6X3L - chain A; structure by X-ray diffraction, 2.70 A resolution.

[Chain A]
Molecule: Sortilin
From: Homo sapiens
Reference sequence: Q99523 (SORT_HUMAN); residues -32 to 723 here correspond to UniProt positions 1-756 (UniProt number = residue number + 33)
Chain sequence (762 residues; row label = number of the first residue in the row; numbers below 1 keep their minus sign (Met-32 is residue -32)):
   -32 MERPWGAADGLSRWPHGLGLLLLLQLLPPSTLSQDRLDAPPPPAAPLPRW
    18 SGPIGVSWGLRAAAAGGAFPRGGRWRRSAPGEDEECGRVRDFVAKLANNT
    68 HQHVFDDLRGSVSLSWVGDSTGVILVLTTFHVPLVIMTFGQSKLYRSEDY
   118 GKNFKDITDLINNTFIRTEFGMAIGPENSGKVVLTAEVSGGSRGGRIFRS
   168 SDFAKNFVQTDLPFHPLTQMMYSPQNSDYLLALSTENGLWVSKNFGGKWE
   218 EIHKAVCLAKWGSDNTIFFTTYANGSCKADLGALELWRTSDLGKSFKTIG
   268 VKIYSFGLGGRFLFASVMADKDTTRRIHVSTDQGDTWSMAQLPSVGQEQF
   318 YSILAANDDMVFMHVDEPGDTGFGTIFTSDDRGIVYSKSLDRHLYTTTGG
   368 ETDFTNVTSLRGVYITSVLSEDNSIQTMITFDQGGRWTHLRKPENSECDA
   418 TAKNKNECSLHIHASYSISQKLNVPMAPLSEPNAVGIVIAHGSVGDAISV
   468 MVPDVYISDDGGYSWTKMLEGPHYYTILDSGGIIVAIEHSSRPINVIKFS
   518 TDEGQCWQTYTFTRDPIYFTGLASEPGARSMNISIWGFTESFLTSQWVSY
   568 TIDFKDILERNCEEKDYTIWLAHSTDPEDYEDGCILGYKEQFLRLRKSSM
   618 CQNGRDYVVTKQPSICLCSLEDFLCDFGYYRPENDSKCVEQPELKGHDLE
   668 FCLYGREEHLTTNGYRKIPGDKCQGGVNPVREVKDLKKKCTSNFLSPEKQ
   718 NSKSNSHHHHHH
Disordered / not traced: -32 to 52, 100-106, 559-560, 716-729
Construct notes: conflict Met617 (Val650 in Q99523); expression tag (724-729)
Cystine bridges: Cys415-Cys425, Cys579-Cys618, Cys601-Cys633, Cys635-Cys690, Cys642-Cys655
Covalently attached groups: N-acetylglucosamine (NAG) linked to Asn373, Asn549

[In short]
Chain A is Sortilin (Homo sapiens); the structure, Sortilin-Progranulin Interaction With Compound 2, was
determined by X-ray diffraction together with 6X48 and 6X4H from the same study.
